Entry 8YBJ (electron microscopy, 2.38 A resolution); this record covers chains D and I of the 10 polymer chains in the assembly.

# Chain D
Molecule: Histone H2B type 1-J
Organism: Homo sapiens
UniProtKB: P06899 (H2B1J_HUMAN); residues 0-125 here correspond to UniProt positions 1-126 (UniProt number = residue number + 1)
Chain sequence (129 residues; each row starts with the number of its first residue; numbers below 1 keep their minus sign (Gly-3 is residue -3)):
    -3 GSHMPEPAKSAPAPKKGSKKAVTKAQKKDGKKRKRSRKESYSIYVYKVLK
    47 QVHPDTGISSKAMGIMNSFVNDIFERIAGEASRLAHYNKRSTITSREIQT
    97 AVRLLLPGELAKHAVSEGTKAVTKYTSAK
Disordered / not traced: -3 to 32, 125
Differences from the reference sequence: expression tag (-3 to -1)
Swiss-Prot annotation at these positions:
  - modified residue: Pro1 (N-acetylproline), Glu2 (ADP-ribosyl glutamic acid), Lys5 (N6-(2-hydroxyisobutyryl)lysine), Ser6 (ADP-ribosylserine), Lys11 (N6-(beta-hydroxybutyryl)lysine), Lys12 (N6-(2-hydroxyisobutyryl)lysine), Ser14 (Phosphoserine), Lys15 (N6-acetyllysine), Lys16 (N6-(beta-hydroxybutyryl)lysine), Lys20 (N6-(2-hydroxyisobutyryl)lysine), Lys23 (N6-(2-hydroxyisobutyryl)lysine), Lys24 (N6-(2-hydroxyisobutyryl)lysine), Lys34 (N6-(2-hydroxyisobutyryl)lysine), Glu35 (PolyADP-ribosyl glutamic acid), Ser36 (Phosphoserine), Lys43 (N6-(2-hydroxyisobutyryl)lysine), Lys46 (N6-(2-hydroxyisobutyryl)lysine), Lys57 (N6,N6-dimethyllysine), Arg79 (Dimethylated arginine), Lys85 (N6,N6,N6-trimethyllysine) and 6 more in UniProt
  - glycosylation: Ser112 (O-linked (GlcNAc) serine)
  - cross-link (Glycyl lysine isopeptide (Lys-Gly)): Lys5 (interchain with G-Cter in SUMO2), Lys20 (interchain with G-Cter in SUMO2), Lys34 (interchain with G-Cter in ubiquitin), Lys120 (interchain with G-Cter in ubiquitin)

# Chain I
Molecule: 145-nt DNA strand
Organism: synthetic construct
Sequence (145 nucleotides; row label = number of the first residue in the row; numbers below 1 keep their minus sign (DA-72 is residue -72)):
   -72 ATCAGAATCCCGGTGCCGAGGCCGCTCAATTGGTCGTAGACAGCTCTAGC
   -22 ACCGCTTAAACGCACGTACGCGCTGTCCCCCGCGTTTTAACCGCCAAGGG
    28 GATTACTCCCTAGTCTCCAGGCACGTGTCAGATATATACATCGAT

# Chain D / chain I interface
Residue-residue contacts - 12 pairs, chain D then chain I:
  Tyr42(D) - DG-53(I)  hydrogen bond to the phosphate
  Gly53(D) - DG-53(I)  phosphate contact
  Ile54(D) - DA-54(I)  sugar contact
  Ile54(D) - DG-53(I)  phosphate contact
  Ser55(D) - DA-54(I)  phosphate contact
  Ser56(D) - DA-54(I)  hydrogen bond to the phosphate
  Arg86(D) - DG-34(I)  phosphate contact
  Arg86(D) - DA-33(I)  salt bridge to the phosphate
  Ser87(D) - DA-35(I)  phosphate contact
  Ser87(D) - DG-34(I)  hydrogen bond to the phosphate
  Thr88(D) - DA-35(I)  phosphate contact
  Thr88(D) - DG-34(I)  hydrogen bond to the phosphate
Also at the interface, not in a pair above, chain D (9 interface residues in all): Lys85
Also at the interface, not in a pair above, chain I (6 interface residues in all): DG-52

# Overview
9 residues of chain D face 6 of chain I across their interface, with 4 hydrogen bonds and 1 salt bridge. Among
the polar pairs are Tyr42(D)-DG-53(I), Ser56(D)-DA-54(I) and Ser87(D)-DG-34(I).
Chain D is Histone H2B type 1-J (Homo sapiens) and chain I is a 145-nt DNA strand (synthetic construct); the
structure, Cryo-EM structure of human nucleosome core particle composed of the Widom 601 DNA sequence, was
determined by electron microscopy, deposited together with 8YBK.
